Entry 8VUI (X-ray diffraction, 2.10 A resolution); this record covers chains A and D of the 3 polymer chains in the assembly.

# Chain A
Protein: S1CE VARIANT OF FAB-EPR-1 heavy chain
Organism: Homo sapiens
Notes: antibody fragment or engineered binder
Chain sequence (224 residues; numbered 1 to 235; 11 numbers in that range are skipped by the numbering (no residue carries them; nothing is unmodelled there); the number before each row is that of its first residue):
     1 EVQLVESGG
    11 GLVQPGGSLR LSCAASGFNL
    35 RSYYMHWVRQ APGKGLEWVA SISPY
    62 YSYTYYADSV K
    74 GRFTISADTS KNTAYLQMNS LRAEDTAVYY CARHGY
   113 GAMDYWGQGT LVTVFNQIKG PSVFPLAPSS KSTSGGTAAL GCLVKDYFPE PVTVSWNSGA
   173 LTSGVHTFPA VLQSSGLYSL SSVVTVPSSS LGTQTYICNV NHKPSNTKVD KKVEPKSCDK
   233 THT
Not modelled in the structure: 145-146, 231-235
Disulfides: C23-C104, C154-C210
Metal / ion sites: Na+ site 1: V5, S7; Na+ site 2: L203, Q206

# Chain D
Protein: Erythropoietin receptor
Organism: Homo sapiens
Reference sequence: P19235 (EPOR_HUMAN); residues 1-226 here correspond to UniProt positions 25-250 (UniProt number = residue number + 24)
Chain sequence (232 residues; numbered 1 to 232; the number before each row is that of its first residue):
     1 APPPNLPDPK FESKAALLAA RGPEELLCFT ERLEDLVCFW EEAASAGVGP GNYSFSYQLE
    61 DEPWKLCRLH QAPTARGAVR FWCSLPTADT SSFVPLELRV TAASGAPRYH RVIHINEVVL
   121 LDAPVGLVAR LADESGHVVL RWLPPPETPM TSHIRYEVDV SAGNGAGSVQ RVEILEGRTE
   181 CVLSNLRGRT RYTFAVRARM AEPSFGGFWS AWSEPVSLLT PSDLDPHHHH HH
Not modelled in the structure: 1-7, 76-77, 133-137, 162-168, 184, 221-232
Differences from the reference sequence: expression tag (227-232)
UniProt features mapped onto this chain:
  - motif: W209 to S213 (WSXWS motif)
  - site: F93 (Required for ligand binding)
  - glycosylation: N52 (N-linked (GlcNAc...) asparagine)
Disulfides: C28-C38, C67-C83
Covalent attachments: N-acetylglucosamine (NAG) linked to N52

# Interface between chain A and chain D
Pairs across the interface (32; chain A residue first):
  S36(A) with P63(D); W64(D), hydrogen bond (backbone-backbone)
  Y37(A) with Q58(D); D61(D), hydrogen bond (side chain-backbone); E62(D); P63(D); W64(D)
  Y38(A) with W64(D); R99(D)
  P58(A) with W64(D), hydrophobic
  Y59(A) with W64(D), hydrogen bond (side chain-backbone)
  Y62(A) with S54(D); L66(D), hydrophobic
  Y64(A) with S54(D); T101(D); A102(D); A103(D), hydrogen bond (side chain-backbone); G105(D)
  Y66(A) with T101(D); G105(D), hydrogen bond (side chain-backbone); P107(D)
  R106(A) with D61(D), salt bridge
  H107(A) with Q58(D), hydrogen bond (backbone-side chain); W64(D); E97(D), salt bridge
  G108(A) with Q58(D); E60(D)
  Y109(A) with Q58(D); E60(D), hydrogen bond (backbone-backbone); D61(D)
  G113(A) with E97(D)
  D116(A) with D61(D)
Also at the interface, not in a pair above, chain D (17 interface residues in all): P95, S104

# In short
14 residues of chain A face 17 of chain D across their interface, with 7 hydrogen bonds and 2 salt bridges.
Among the polar pairs are R106(A)-D61(D), H107(A)-E97(D) and Y37(A)-D61(D). Covalently linked
N-acetylglucosamine: at N52(D). V5(A) and S7(A) form the Na+ site 1.
Here chain A is S1CE VARIANT OF FAB-EPR-1 heavy chain and chain D is Erythropoietin receptor, both from Homo
sapiens. Entry 8VUI (Structure of FabS1CE-EPR-1, an elbow-locked Fab, in complex with the erythropoeitin
receptor) was determined by X-ray diffraction together with 8VTP, 8VTR, 8VU1, 8VU4, 8VUA, 8VUC, 8VVM and 8VVO
from the same study.
